PDB entry 4F78 | X-ray diffraction, 1.95 A resolution | chain A

== Chain A ==
Protein: D, D-dipeptidase/D, D-carboxypeptidase
Organism: Enterococcus faecalis
UniProtKB: Q9KHL8 (Q9KHL8_ENTFL); residue numbers follow UniProt; this construct covers 1-254
Chain sequence (255 residues; numbered 0 to 254; the number before each row is that of its first residue; numbering starts at 0):
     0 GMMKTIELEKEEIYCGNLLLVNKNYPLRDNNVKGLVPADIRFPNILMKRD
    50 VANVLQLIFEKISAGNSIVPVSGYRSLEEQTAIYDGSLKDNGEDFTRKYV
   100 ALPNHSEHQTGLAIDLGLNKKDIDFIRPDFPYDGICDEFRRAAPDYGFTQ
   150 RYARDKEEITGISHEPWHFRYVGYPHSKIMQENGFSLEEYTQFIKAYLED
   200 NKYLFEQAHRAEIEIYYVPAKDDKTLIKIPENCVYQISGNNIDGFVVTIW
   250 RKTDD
Unresolved in the structure: 251-254
Construct notes: expression tag (0)
Modified / non-standard residues: Mse1, Mse2, Mse46, Mse179 (selenomethionine; parent Met)
Bound ions: Zn2+: His107, Asp114, His167 (together with sulfate ion)
What the authors report for this chain:
  - Zn2+ coordination: His107, Asp114, His167
  - catalytic residues: Arg74, Glu164
  - mutagenesis - Q79E, I125A: decreased catalytic activity
  - mutagenesis - S71D: increased catalytic activity
  - mutagenesis - I82A: increased catalytic activity on d-Ala-d-Ala
  - specificity-determining residues: Gln79 (by similarity / conservation)

== Summary ==
The Zn2+ site is built by His107, Asp114 and His167. The paper reports catalytic residues Arg74 and Glu164;
Q79E and I125A reduce catalytic activity; 4 substitutions were tested in all.
Chain A is D, D-dipeptidase/D, D-carboxypeptidase (Enterococcus faecalis); the structure, Crystal Structure of
Vancomycin Resistance D,D-dipeptidase VanXYg, was determined by X-ray diffraction (same publication as 4MUQ,
4MUS, 4MUT and 4MUR).
